PDB entry 8YFG | electron microscopy, 4.50 A resolution (low resolution: residue-level contacts below are approximate; hydrogen-bond / salt-bridge calls are withheld) | chains A and D of the 6 polymer chains in the assembly

== Chain A (and D) ==
Name: Piezo-type mechanosensitive ion channel component 1
From: Homo sapiens
Notes: chain D of this document is another copy of the same molecule, construct and numbering; everything in this record applies to it too
UniProtKB: Q92508 (PIEZ1_HUMAN); the construct has insertions or renumbered stretches relative to UniProt, so the offset changes along the chain: 1-712 = UniProt 1-712; 767-857 = UniProt 789-879; 880-2521 = UniProt 880-2521
Chain sequence (2521 residues; numbered 1 to 2521 plus 76 insertion-coded residues; 76 numbers in that range are skipped by the numbering (no residue carries them; nothing is unmodelled there); the number before each row is that of its first residue; a row labelled like 712A-712Z holds insertion residues (712A, then the next letters in order)):
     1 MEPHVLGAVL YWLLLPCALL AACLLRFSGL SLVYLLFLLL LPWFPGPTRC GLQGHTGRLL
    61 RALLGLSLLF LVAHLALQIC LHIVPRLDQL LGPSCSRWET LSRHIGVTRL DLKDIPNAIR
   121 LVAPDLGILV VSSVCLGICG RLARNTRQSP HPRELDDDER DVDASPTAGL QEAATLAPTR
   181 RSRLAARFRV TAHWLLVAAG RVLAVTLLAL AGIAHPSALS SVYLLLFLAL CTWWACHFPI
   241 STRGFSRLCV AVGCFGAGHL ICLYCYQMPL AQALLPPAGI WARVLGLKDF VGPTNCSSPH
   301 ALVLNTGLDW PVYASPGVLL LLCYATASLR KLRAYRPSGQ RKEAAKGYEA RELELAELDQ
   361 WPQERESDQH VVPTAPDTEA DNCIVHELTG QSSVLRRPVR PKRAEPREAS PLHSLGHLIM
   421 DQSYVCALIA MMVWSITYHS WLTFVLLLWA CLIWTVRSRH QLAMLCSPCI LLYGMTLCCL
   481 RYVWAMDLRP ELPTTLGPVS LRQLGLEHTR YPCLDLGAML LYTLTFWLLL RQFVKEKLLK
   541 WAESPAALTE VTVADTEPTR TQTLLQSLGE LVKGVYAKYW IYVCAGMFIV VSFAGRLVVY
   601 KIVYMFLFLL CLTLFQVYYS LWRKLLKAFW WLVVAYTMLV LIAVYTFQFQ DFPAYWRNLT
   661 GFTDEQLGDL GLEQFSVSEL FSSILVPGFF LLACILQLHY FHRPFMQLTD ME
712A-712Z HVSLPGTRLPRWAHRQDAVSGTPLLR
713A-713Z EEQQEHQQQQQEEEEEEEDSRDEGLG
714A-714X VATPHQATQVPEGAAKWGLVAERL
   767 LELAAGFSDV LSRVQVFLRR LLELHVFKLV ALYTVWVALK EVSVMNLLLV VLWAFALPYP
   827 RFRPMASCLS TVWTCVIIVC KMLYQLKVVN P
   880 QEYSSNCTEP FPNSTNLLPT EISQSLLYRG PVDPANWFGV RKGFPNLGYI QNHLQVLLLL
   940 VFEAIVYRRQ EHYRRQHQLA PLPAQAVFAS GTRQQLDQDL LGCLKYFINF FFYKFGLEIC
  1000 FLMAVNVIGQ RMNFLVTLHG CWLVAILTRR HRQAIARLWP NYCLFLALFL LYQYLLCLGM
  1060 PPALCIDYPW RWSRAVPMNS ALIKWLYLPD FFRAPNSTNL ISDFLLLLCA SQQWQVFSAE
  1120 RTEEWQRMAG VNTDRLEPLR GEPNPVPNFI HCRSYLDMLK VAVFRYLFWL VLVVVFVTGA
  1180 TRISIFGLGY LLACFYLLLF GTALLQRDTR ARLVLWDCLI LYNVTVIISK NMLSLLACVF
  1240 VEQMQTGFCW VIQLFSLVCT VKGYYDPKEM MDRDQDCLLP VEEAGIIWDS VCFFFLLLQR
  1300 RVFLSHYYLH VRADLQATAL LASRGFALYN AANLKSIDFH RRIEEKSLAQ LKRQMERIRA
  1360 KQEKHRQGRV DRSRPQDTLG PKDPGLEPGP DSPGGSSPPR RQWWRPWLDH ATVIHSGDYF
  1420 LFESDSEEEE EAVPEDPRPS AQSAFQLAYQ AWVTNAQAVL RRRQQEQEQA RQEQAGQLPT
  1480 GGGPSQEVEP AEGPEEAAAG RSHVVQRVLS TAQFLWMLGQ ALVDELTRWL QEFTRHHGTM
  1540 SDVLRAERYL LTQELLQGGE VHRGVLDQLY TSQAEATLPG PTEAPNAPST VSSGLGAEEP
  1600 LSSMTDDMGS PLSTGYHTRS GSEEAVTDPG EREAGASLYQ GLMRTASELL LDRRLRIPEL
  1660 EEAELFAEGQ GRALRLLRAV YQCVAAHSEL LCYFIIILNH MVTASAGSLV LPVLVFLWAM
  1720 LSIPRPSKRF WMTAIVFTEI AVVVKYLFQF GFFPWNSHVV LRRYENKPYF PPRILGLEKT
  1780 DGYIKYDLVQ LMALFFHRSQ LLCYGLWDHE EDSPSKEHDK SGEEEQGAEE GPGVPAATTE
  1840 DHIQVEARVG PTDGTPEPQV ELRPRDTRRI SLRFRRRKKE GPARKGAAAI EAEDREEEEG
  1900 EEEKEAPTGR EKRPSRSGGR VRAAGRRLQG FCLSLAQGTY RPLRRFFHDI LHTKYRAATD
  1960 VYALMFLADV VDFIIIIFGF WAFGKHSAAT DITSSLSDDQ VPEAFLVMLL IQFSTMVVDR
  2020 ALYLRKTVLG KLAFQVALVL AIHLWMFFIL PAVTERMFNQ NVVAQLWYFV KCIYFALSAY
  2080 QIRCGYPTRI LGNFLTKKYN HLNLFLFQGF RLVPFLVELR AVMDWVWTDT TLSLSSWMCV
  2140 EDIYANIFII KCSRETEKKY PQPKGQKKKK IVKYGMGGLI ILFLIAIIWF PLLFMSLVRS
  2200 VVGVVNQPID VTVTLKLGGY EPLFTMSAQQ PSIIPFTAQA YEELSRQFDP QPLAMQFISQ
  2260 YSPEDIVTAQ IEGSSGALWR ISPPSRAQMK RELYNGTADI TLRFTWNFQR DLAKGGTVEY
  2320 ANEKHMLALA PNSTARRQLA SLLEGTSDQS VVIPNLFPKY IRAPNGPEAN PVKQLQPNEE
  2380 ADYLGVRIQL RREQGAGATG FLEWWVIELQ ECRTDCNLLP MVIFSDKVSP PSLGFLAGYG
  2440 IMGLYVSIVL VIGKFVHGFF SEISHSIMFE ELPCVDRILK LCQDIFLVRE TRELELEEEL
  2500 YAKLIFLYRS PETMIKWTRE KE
Not modelled in the structure: 1-569, 645-677, 712A-712Z, 713A-713Z, 714A-714X, 880-914, 957-969, 1059-1095, 1122-1153, 1234-1282, 1371-1407, 1428-1512, 1569-1644, 1748-1778, 1804-1939, 1981-1998, 2051-2059, 2395-2399
Sequence notes: variant His2456 (Arg in Q92508)
Disulfides: Cys2411-Cys2415

== Interface between chain A and chain D ==
Pairs across the interface - 67 pairs, chain A then chain D:
  Asp1408(A) with Gln2161(D); Pro2162(D); Lys2163(D)
  His1409(A) with Gln2161(D); Pro2162(D); Lys2163(D)
  Ala1410(A) with Glu2156(D); Gln2161(D)
  Val1412(A) with Lys2163(D)
  His1414(A) with Arg2153(D)
  Asp1417(A) with Arg2518(D)
  Tyr1418(A) with Ile2514(D); Arg2518(D)
  Leu2005(A) with Leu2191(D)
  Phe2114(A) with Leu2183(D); His2456(D)
  Trp2124(A) with Lys2172(D)
  Val2125(A) with Lys2172(D); Tyr2173(D)
  Thr2127(A) with Lys2172(D)
  Asp2128(A) with Lys2172(D)
  Thr2129(A) with Lys2166(D); Lys2167(D); Lys2172(D)
  Thr2130(A) with Gly2164(D); Gln2165(D); Lys2166(D); Lys2167(D)
  Leu2131(A) with Lys2167(D)
  Cys2138(A) with Ile2466(D)
  Asp2141(A) with Ser2463(D)
  Gln2228(A) with Lys2215(D)
  Glu2271(A) with Tyr2219(D)
  Ser2273(A) with Pro2283(D); Ser2284(D)
  Ser2274(A) with Ile2280(D); Ser2281(D); Ser2284(D)
  Gly2275(A) with Arg2279(D); Ile2280(D); Ser2281(D)
  Ala2276(A) with Arg2279(D)
  Arg2390(A) with Pro2283(D)
  Trp2403(A) with Ser2281(D); Pro2282(D)
  Glu2461(A) with Glu2461(D)
  Phe2468(A) with Met2467(D); Phe2468(D)
  Leu2493(A) with Gly2164(D)
  Glu2494(A) with Gly2164(D)
  Glu2497(A) with Pro2162(D); Lys2163(D); Gly2164(D)
  Phe2505(A) with Ile2514(D)
  Tyr2507(A) with Ile2466(D); Met2467(D)
  Arg2508(A) with Ile2466(D); Met2467(D); Glu2470(D); Leu2471(D); Pro2472(D); Ile2514(D); Thr2517(D)
  Ser2509(A) with Glu2511(D); Ile2514(D)
  Pro2510(A) with Pro2510(D)
  Glu2511(A) with Glu2511(D)
Interface residues without a listed pair, chain A (49 interface residues in all): Glu2117, Leu2118, Val2121, Ile2142, Ser2226, Pro2230, Leu2277, Leu2311, Val2405, Phe2434, Ile2504, Met2513
Interface residues without a listed pair, chain D (47 interface residues in all): Pro2160, Lys2169, Val2171, Met2175, Gly2176, Ile2179, Arg2198, Thr2300, Arg2302, Val2317, Pro2366, Phe2459

== Overview ==
49 residues of chain A and 47 residues of chain D are in contact.
Both chains are Piezo-type mechanosensitive ion channel component 1 (Homo sapiens). Entry 8YFG (Human
PIEZO1-R2456H_MDFIC) was determined by electron microscopy, deposited together with 8ZU8, 8YEZ, 8YFC and 8ZU3.
